1I1H - chain A; structure by X-ray diffraction, 2.60 A resolution.

# Chain A
Name: Precorrin-8X methylmutase
From: Pseudomonas denitrificans
Notes: EC 5.4.1.2
UniProtKB: P21638 (COBH_PSEDE); numbering as in UniProt (aligned over 2-210)
Sequence (219 residues; each row starts with the number of its first residue; numbers below 1 keep their minus sign (Met-8 is residue -8)):
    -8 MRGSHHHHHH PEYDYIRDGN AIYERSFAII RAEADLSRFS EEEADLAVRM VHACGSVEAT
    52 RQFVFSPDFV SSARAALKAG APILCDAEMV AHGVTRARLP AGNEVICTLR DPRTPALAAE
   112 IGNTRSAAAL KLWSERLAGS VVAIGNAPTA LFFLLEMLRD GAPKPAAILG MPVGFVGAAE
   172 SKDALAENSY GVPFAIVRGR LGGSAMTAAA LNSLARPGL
Disordered / not traced: -8 to 1
Construct notes: expression tag (-8 to 1)
UniProt features mapped onto this chain:
  - active site: His43 (Proton donor/acceptor)
  - binding site (substrate): Ser17, Arg40
Residues lining bound ligands: hydrogenobyrinic acid (COJ): Gly10, Ile13, Tyr14, Ser17, Arg40, His43, Ala44, Met80, Gly84, Val85, Thr86, Arg87, Leu100, Arg101, Thr115, Arg116, Ser117, Asn137, Ala138, Pro139, Thr140, Ala141, Val164, Gly165, Phe166, Val167, Ser195, Ala196, Ala199, Ala200, Asn203

# Overview
Chain A binds hydrogenobyrinic acid. UniProt lists active-site residue His43 and substrate-binding residues
Ser17 and Arg40.
Chain A is Precorrin-8X methylmutase (Pseudomonas denitrificans); the structure, Crystal structure analysis of
precorrin-8X methylmutase complex with hydrogenobyrinic acid, was determined by X-ray diffraction (same
publication as 1F2V).
